Entry 9JI2 (electron microscopy, 3.38 A resolution); this record covers chains F and O of the 8 polymer chains in the assembly.

Chain F:
Name: RNA polymerase sigma factor SigA
From: Mycobacterium tuberculosis
UniProt: A0A045HD00 (A0A045HD00_MYCTX); residues 1-528 here = UniProt positions 1-528
Amino-acid sequence (528 residues; row label = number of the first residue in the row):
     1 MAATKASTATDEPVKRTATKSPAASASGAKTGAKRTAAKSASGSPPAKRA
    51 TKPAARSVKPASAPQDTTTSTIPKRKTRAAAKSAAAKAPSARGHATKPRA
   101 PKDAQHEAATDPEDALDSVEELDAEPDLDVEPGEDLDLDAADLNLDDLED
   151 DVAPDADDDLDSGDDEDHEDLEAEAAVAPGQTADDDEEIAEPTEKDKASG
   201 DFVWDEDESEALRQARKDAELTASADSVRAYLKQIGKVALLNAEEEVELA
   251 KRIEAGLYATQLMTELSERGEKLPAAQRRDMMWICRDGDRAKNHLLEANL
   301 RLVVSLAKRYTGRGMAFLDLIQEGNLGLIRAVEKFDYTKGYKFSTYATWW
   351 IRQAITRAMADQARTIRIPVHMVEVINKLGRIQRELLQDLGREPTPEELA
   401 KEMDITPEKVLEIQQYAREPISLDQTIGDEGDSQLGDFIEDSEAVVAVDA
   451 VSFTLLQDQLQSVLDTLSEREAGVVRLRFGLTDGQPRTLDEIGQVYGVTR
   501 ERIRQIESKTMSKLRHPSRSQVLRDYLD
Unresolved in the structure: 1-205, 528

Chain O:
Molecule: Non-template strand DNA
Sequence (108 nucleotides; row label = number of the first residue in the row; numbers below 1 keep their minus sign (DA-56 is residue -56)):
   -56 ACCTCGAACACTCGTCGCCCAGAGTTCACCTTGGAGCCAGGGACGGTTCA
    -6 TTTGGGGTGCCGGAAACGGACGCGTACAGGCCGTATAATGGGAGCTGTCA
    44 CGGATGCA
Unresolved in the structure: -56 to 0

How chain F and chain O interact:
Pairs across the interface (41):
  Val228(F) - DG34(O)  base contact
  Arg229(F) - DG34(O)  base contact
  Leu232(F) - DG34(O)  base contact
  Ala298(F) - DT32(O)  base contact
  Asn299(F) - DT32(O)  base contact
  Arg301(F) - DT32(O)  base contact
  Arg301(F) - DG33(O)  hydrogen bond to the base
  Leu302(F) - DT32(O)  hydrogen bond to the base
  Ser305(F) - DT32(O)  sugar contact
  Lys308(F) - DG34(O)  salt bridge to the phosphate
  Lys308(F) - DG35(O)  salt bridge to the phosphate
  Phe317(F) - DG34(O)  sugar contact
  Arg330(F) - DG26(O)  salt bridge to the phosphate
  Lys334(F) - DG26(O)  salt bridge to the phosphate
  Lys339(F) - DA28(O)  hydrogen bond to the base
  Tyr341(F) - DA28(O)  base contact
  Lys342(F) - DA30(O)  hydrogen bond to the phosphate
  Lys342(F) - DA31(O)  salt bridge to the phosphate
  Ser344(F) - DA31(O)  hydrogen bond to the phosphate
  Ser344(F) - DT32(O)  hydrogen bond to the base
  Thr345(F) - DA28(O)  sugar contact
  Thr345(F) - DT29(O)  sugar contact
  Thr345(F) - DA30(O)  hydrogen bond to the phosphate
  Tyr346(F) - DT27(O)  phosphate contact
  Tyr346(F) - DA28(O)  base contact
  Thr348(F) - DA31(O)  hydrogen bond to the base
  Trp349(F) - DT27(O)  base contact
  Trp349(F) - DA28(O)  sugar contact
  Trp350(F) - DG26(O)  phosphate contact
  Gln353(F) - DT27(O)  base contact
  Arg357(F) - DC24(O)  salt bridge to the phosphate
  Arg367(F) - DG23(O)  salt bridge to the phosphate
  Pro369(F) - DG22(O)  phosphate contact
  Pro369(F) - DG23(O)  phosphate contact
  Val370(F) - DG23(O)  phosphate contact
  His371(F) - DA21(O)  sugar contact
  His371(F) - DG22(O)  salt bridge to the phosphate
  Glu501(F) - DG5(O)  phosphate contact
  Arg504(F) - DC4(O)  sugar contact
  Arg504(F) - DG5(O)  salt bridge to the phosphate
  Gln505(F) - DG5(O)  hydrogen bond to the phosphate
Other interface residues (no listed pair), chain F (33 interface residues in all): Leu240, Val304, Ser512
Other interface residues (no listed pair), chain O (17 interface residues in all): DC3

Overview:
33 residues of chain F face 17 of chain O across their interface; the contacts include 9 hydrogen bonds and 9
salt bridges. Polar contacts include Arg301(F)-DG33(O), Leu302(F)-DT32(O) and Lys339(F)-DA28(O).
Chain F is RNA polymerase sigma factor SigA (Mycobacterium tuberculosis) and chain O is Non-template strand
DNA; the structure, Cryo-EM structure of Mycobacterium tuberculosis transcription activation complex with
unphosphated PhoP, was determined by electron microscopy, deposited together with 9KET, 9KEU and 9KEV.
